7CKX - chains B and N of the 5 polymer chains in the assembly; structure by electron microscopy, 3.54 A resolution.

== Chain B ==
Name: Guanine nucleotide-binding protein G(I)/G(S)/G(T) subunit beta-1
From: Homo sapiens
Reference sequence: P62873 (GBB1_HUMAN); residues 2-340 here = UniProt positions 2-340
Chain sequence (356 residues; row label = number of the first residue in the row; numbers below 1 keep their minus sign (Met-15 is residue -15)):
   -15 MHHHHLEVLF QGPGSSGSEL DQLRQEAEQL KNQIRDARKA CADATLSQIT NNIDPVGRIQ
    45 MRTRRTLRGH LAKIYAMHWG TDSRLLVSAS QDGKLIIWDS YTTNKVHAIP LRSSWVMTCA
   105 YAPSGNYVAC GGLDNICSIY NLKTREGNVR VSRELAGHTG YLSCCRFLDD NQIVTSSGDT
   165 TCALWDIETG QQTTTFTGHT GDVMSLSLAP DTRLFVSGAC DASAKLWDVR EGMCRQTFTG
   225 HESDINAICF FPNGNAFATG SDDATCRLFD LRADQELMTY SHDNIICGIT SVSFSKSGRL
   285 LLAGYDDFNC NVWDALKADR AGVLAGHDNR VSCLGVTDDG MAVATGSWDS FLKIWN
Unresolved in the structure: -15 to 0
Sequence notes: expression tag (-15 to 1)
Swiss-Prot annotation at these positions:
  - modified residue: Ser2 (N-acetylserine), His266 (Phosphohistidine)
  - natural variant: Leu30 (L30F: In MRD42; uncertain significance), Arg52 (R52G: In MRD42), Gly64 (G64V: In MRD42), Asp76 (D76E: In MRD42; D76G: In MRD42), Gly77 (G77S: In MRD42), Lys78 (K78R: In MRD42), Ile80 (I80N: In MRD42; I80T: In MRD42), His91 (H91R: In MRD42; uncertain significance), Ala92 (A92T: In MRD42), Pro94 (P94S: In MRD42), Leu95 (L95P: In MRD42), Arg96 (R96L: In MRD42), 5 further natural variant entries in UniProt

== Chain N ==
Name: Nanobody 35
From: Lama glama
Notes: antibody fragment or engineered binder
Chain sequence (156 residues; row label = number of the first residue in the row; numbers below 1 keep their minus sign (Met-21 is residue -21)):
   -21 MKYLLPTAAA GLLLLAAQPA MAQVQLQESG GGLVQPGGSL RLSCAASGFT FSNYKMNWVR
    39 QAPGKGLEWV SDISQSGASI SYTGSVKGRF TISRDNAKNT LYLQMNSLKP EDTAVYYCAR
    99 CPAPFTRDCF DVTSTTYAYR GQGTQVTVSS HHHHHH
Unresolved in the structure: -21 to 0, 129-134
Cystine bridges: Cys22-Cys96, Cys99-Cys107

== How chain B and chain N interact ==
Residue-residue contacts (29):
  Glu12(B) with Gln3(N); Gln5(N)
  Lys15(B) with Gln1(N)
  Arg19(B) with Gln1(N); Gln3(N)
  Thr184(B) with Thr114(N); Tyr115(N); Ala116(N)
  Cys204(B) with Ala116(N); Tyr117(N), hydrogen bond (backbone-side chain)
  Asp205(B) with Ala116(N)
  Ala206(B) with Tyr117(N), hydrophobic
  Thr223(B) with Gln1(N), hydrogen bond (backbone-backbone)
  His225(B) with Val2(N); Gly26(N)
  Glu226(B) with Val2(N); Gly26(N); Phe27(N); Thr28(N); Tyr32(N), hydrogen bond; Arg98(N), hydrogen bond (backbone-side chain)
  Ser227(B) with Pro100(N); Tyr117(N)
  Asp228(B) with Pro100(N); Tyr117(N), hydrogen bond
  Asp246(B) with Pro102(N)
  Asp247(B) with Tyr32(N); Pro102(N)
  Ile270(B) with Phe103(N)
Other interface residues (no listed pair), chain B (16 interface residues in all): Arg8
Other interface residues (no listed pair), chain N (17 interface residues in all): Gln120

== Overview ==
16 residues of chain B face 17 of chain N across their interface, with 5 hydrogen bonds. Polar contacts
include Cys204(B)-Tyr117(N), Glu226(B)-Tyr32(N) and Glu226(B)-Arg98(N).
Here chain B is Guanine nucleotide-binding protein G(I)/G(S)/G(T) subunit beta-1 (Homo sapiens) and chain N is
Nanobody 35 (Lama glama). Entry 7CKX (Cryo-EM structure of A77636 bound dopamine receptor DRD1-Gs signaling
complex) was determined by electron microscopy together with 7CKW, 7CKY, 7CKZ and 7CRH from the same study.
